3RJ1 - chains B and C of the 7 polymer chains in the assembly; structure by X-ray diffraction, 4.30 A resolution (low resolution: residue-level contacts below are approximate; hydrogen-bond / salt-bridge calls are withheld).

== Chain B ==
Protein: Mediator of RNA polymerase II transcription subunit 17
Source organism: Saccharomyces cerevisiae
UniProtKB: P32569 (MED17_YEAST); residue numbers follow UniProt; this construct covers 109-616, 669-687
Chain sequence (583 residues; row label = number of the first residue in the row; note: 7 numbers in that range are skipped by the numbering (no residue carries them; nothing is unmodelled there); X marks 45 residues of unknown identity (built as UNK)):
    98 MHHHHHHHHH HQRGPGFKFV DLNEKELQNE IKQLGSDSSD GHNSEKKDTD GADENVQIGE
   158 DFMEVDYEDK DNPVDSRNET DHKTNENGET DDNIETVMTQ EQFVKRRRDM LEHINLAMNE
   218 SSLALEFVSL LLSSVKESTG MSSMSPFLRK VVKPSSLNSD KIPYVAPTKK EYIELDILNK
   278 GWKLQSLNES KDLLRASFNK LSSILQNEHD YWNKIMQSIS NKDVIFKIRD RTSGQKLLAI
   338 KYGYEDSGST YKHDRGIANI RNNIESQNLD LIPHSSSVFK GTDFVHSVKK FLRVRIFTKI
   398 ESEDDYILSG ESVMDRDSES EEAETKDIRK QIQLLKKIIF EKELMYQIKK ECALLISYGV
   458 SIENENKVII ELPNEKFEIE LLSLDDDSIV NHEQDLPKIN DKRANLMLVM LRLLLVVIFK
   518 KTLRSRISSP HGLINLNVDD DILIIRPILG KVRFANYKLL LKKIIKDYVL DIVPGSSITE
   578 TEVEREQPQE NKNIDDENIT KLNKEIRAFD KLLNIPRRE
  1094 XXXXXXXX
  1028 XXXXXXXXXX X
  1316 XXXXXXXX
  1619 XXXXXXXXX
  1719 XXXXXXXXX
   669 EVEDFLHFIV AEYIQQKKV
Unresolved in the structure: 98-196, 246-264, 316-422, 529-543, 576-599, 687
Sequence notes: expression tag (98-108)
Modified / non-standard residues: Mse-98, Mse-160, Mse-195, Mse-411 (selenomethionine); Mse-207, Mse-215, Mse-238, Mse-241, Mse-313, Mse-442, Mse-504, Mse-507 (selenomethionine; parent Met)
Curated features (UniProtKB/Swiss-Prot):
  - mutagenesis: Gly-353 (G353C: In SRB4-1; suppresses the phenotypic defects of an RNA polymerase II CTD truncation)
Ligand contacts:
  - selenium atom (SE), molecule 1: Ser-226, Leu-229, Ser-230, Mse-238
  - selenium atom (SE), molecule 2: Mse-238, Ser-239, Ser-242
  - selenium atom (SE), molecule 3: Val-506, Mse-507, Leu-510
  - selenium atom (SE), molecule 4: UNK_1031, UNK_1033, UNK_1094, UNK_1095, UNK_1096

== Chain C ==
Protein: Mediator of RNA polymerase II transcription subunit 8
Source organism: Saccharomyces cerevisiae
UniProtKB: P38304 (MED8_YEAST); residue numbers follow UniProt; this construct covers 1-223
Chain sequence (223 residues; numbered 1 to 223; the number before each row is that of its first residue):
     1 MSQSTASLVP EGNQGSLQED VSFDFNGVPG QALDAVRMRL AQLTHSLRRI RDEMSKAELP
    61 QWYTLQSQLN VTLSQLVSVT STLQHFQETL DSTVVYPLPK FPTTSHESLV TTLLRKKNIP
   121 EVDEWMKYVR ETSGVTTALL KDEEIEKLLQ QDREITNWAR TTFRNEYGKH DFKNEESLSE
   181 EHASLLVRDS KPSKPFNVDD VLKFTFTGEK PIITGSTSTS SSN
Unresolved in the structure: 1-28, 172-194, 211-223
Modified / non-standard residues: Mse-1 (selenomethionine); Mse-38, Mse-54, Mse-126 (selenomethionine; parent Met)

== How chain B and chain C interact ==
Residue-residue contacts - 7 pairs, chain B then chain C:
  Ser-218(B) with Leu-47(C)
  Thr-265(B) with Thr-93(C)
  Lys-266(B) with Ser-92(C); Thr-93(C)
  Lys-267(B) with Ser-92(C)
  Gln-282(B) with Val-129(C); Ser-133(C)
Other interface residues (no listed pair), chain B (9 interface residues in all): Mse-215, Ala-221, Leu-228, Glu-234
Other interface residues (no listed pair), chain C (10 interface residues in all): Asp-34, Arg-37, Thr-44, Arg-51, Thr-132

== In short ==
The interface between chain B and chain C involves 9 residues on one side and 10 on the other. Ligands of
chain B: 4 copies of selenium atom. UniProt lists one mutagenesis site on chain B.
Here chain B is Mediator of RNA polymerase II transcription subunit 17 and chain C is Mediator of RNA
polymerase II transcription subunit 8, both from Saccharomyces cerevisiae. Entry 3RJ1 (Architecture of the
Mediator Head module) was determined by X-ray diffraction.
